PDB entry 4FTH | X-ray diffraction, 3.00 A resolution | chains B and C of the 4 polymer chains in the assembly

# Chain B
Name: Transcriptional regulator (NtrC family)
From: Aquifex aeolicus
Notes: fragment: C-terminal domain
UniProtKB: O66551 (O66551_AQUAE); residues 11-79 here correspond to UniProt positions 374-442 (UniProt number = residue number + 363)
Chain sequence (69 residues; numbered 11 to 79; the number before each row is that of its first residue):
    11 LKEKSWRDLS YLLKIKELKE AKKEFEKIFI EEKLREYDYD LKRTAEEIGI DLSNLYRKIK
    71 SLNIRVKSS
Disordered / not traced: 11-16, 78-79

# Chain C
Molecule: 22-nt DNA strand
Sequence (22 nucleotides; numbered 0 to 21; the number before each row is that of its first residue; numbering starts at 0):
     0 ACTTGCAAAT TTGCAAATGC AT
Disordered / not traced: 0

# Chain B / chain C interface
Pairs across the interface - 10 pairs, chain B then chain C:
  Lys32(B) - DT11(C)  salt bridge to the phosphate
  Leu51(B) - DC1(C)  phosphate contact
  Ser63(B) - DT2(C)  base contact
  Ser63(B) - DT3(C)  base contact
  Tyr66(B) - DC1(C)  sugar contact
  Tyr66(B) - DT2(C)  base contact
  Arg67(B) - DT3(C)  base contact
  Arg67(B) - DG4(C)  hydrogen bond to the base
  Arg67(B) - DC5(C)  base contact
  Lys70(B) - DT2(C)  salt bridge to the phosphate

# In short
Chain B and chain C each contribute 6 residues to their interface; the contacts include 1 hydrogen bond and 2
salt bridges. Polar contacts include Arg67(B)-DG4(C), Lys32(B)-DT11(C) and Lys70(B)-DT2(C).
Here chain B is Transcriptional regulator (NtrC family) (Aquifex aeolicus) and chain C is a 22-nt DNA strand.
Entry 4FTH (Crystal Structure of NtrC4 DNA-binding domain bound to double-stranded DNA) was determined by
X-ray diffraction.
